Entry 9GUT (electron microscopy, 2.80 A resolution); this record covers chains A and O of the 24 polymer chains in the assembly.

== Chain A ==
Molecule: 16S ribosomal RNA
From: Escherichia coli K-12
Sequence (3082 nucleotides; each row starts with the number of its first residue):
     1 AAAUUGAAGAGUUUGAUCAUGGCUCAGAUUGAACGCUGGCGGCAGGCCUA
    51 ACACAUGCAAGUCGAACGGUAACAGGAAGAAGCUUGCUUCUUUGCUGACG
   101 AGUGGCGGACGGGUGAGUAAUGUCUGGGAAACUGCCUGAUGGAGGGGGAU
   151 AACUACUGGAAACGGUAGCUAAUACCGCAUAACGUCGCAAGACCAAAGAG
   201 GGGUACCUUCGGGCCUCUUGCCAUCGGAUGUGCCCAGAUGGGAUUAGCUA
   251 GUAGGUGGGGUAACGGCUCACCUAGGCGACGAUCCCUAGCUGGUCUGAGA
   301 GGAUGACCAGCCACACUGGAACUGAGACACGGUCCAGACUCCUACGGGAG
   351 GCAGCAGUGGGGAAUAUUGCACAAUGGGCGCAAGCCUGAUGCAGCCAUGC
   401 CGCGUGUAUGAAGAAGGCCUUCGGGUUGUAAAGUACUUUCAGCGGGGAGG
   451 AAGGGAGUAAAGUUAAUACCUUUGCUCAUUGACGUUACCCGCAGAAGAAG
   501 CACCGGCUAACUCCGUGCCAGCAGCCXCGGUAAUACGGAGGGUGCAAGCG
   551 UUAAUCGGAAUUACUGGGCGUAAAGCGCACGCAGGCGGUUUGUUAAGUCA
   601 GAUGUGAAAUCCCCGGGCUCAACCUGGGAACUGCAUCUGAUACUGGCAAG
   651 CUUGAGUCUCGUAGAGGGGGGUAGAAUUCCAGGUGUAGCGGUGAAAUGCG
   701 UAGAGAUCUGGAGGAAUACCGGUGGCGAAGGCGGCCCCCUGGACGAAGAC
   751 UGACGCUCAGGUGCGAAAGCGUGGGGAGCAAACAGGAUUAGAUACCCUGG
   801 UAGUCCACGCCGUAAACGAUGUCGACUUGGAGGUUGUGCCCUUGAGGCGU
   851 GGCUUCCGGAGCUAACGCGUUAAGUCGACCGCCUGGGGAGUACGGCCGCA
   901 AGGUUAAAACUCAAAUGAAUUGACGGGGGCCCGCACAAGCGGUGGAGCAU
   951 GUGGUUUAAUUCGAUGXAACGCGAAGAACCUUACCUGGUCUUGACAUCCA
  1001 CGGAAGUUUUCAGAGAUGAGAAUGUGCCUUCGGGAACCGUGAGACAGGUG
  1051 CUGCAUGGCUGUCGUCAGCUCGUGUUGUGAAAUGUUGGGUUAAGUCCCGC
  1101 AACGAGCGCAACCCUUAUCCUUUGUUGCCAGCGGUCCGGCCGGGAACUCA
  1151 AAGGAGACUGCCAGUGAUAAACUGGAGGAAGGUGGGGAUGACGUCAAGUC
  1201 AUCAUGGCCCUUACGACCAGGGCUACACACGUGCUACAAUGGCGCAUACA
  1251 AAGAGAAGCGACCUCGCGAGAGCAAGCGGACCUCAUAAAGUGCGUCGUAG
  1301 UCCGGAUUGGAGUCUGCAACUCGACUCCAUGAAGUCGGAAUCGCUAGUAA
  1351 UCGUGGAUCAGAAUGCCACGGUGAAUACGUUCCCGGGCCUUGUACACACC
  1401 GCCCGUXACACCAUGGGAGUGGGUUGCAAAAGAAGUAGGUAGCUUAACCU
  1451 UCGGGAGGGCGCUUACCACUUUGUGAUUCAUGACUGGGGUGAAGUCGUAA
  1501 CAAGGUAACCGUAGGGGAACCUGCGGUUGGAUCACCUCCUUAAAUUGAAG
  1551 AGUUUGAUCAUGGCUCAGAUUGAACGCUGGCGGCAGGCCUAACACAUGCA
  1601 AGUCGAACGGUAACAGGAAGAAGCUUGCUUCUUUGCUGACGAGUGGCGGA
  1651 CGGGUGAGUAAUGUCUGGGAAACUGCCUGAUGGAGGGGGAUAACUACUGG
  1701 AAACGGUAGCUAAUACCGCAUAACGUCGCAAGACCAAAGAGGGGUACCUU
  1751 CGGGCCUCUUGCCAUCGGAUGUGCCCAGAUGGGAUUAGCUAGUAGGUGGG
  1801 GUAACGGCUCACCUAGGCGACGAUCCCUAGCUGGUCUGAGAGGAUGACCA
  1851 GCCACACUGGAACUGAGACACGGUCCAGACUCCUACGGGAGGCAGCAGUG
  1901 GGGAAUAUUGCACAAUGGGCGCAAGCCUGAUGCAGCCAUGCCGCGUGUAU
  1951 GAAGAAGGCCUUCGGGUUGUAAAGUACUUUCAGCGGGGAGGAAGGGAGUA
  2001 AAGUUAAUACCUUUGCUCAUUGACGUUACCCGCAGAAGAAGCACCGGCUA
  2051 ACUCCGUGCCAGCAGCCXCGGUAAUACGGAGGGUGCAAGCGUUAAUCGGA
  2101 AUUACUGGGCGUAAAGCGCACGCAGGCGGUUUGUUAAGUCAGAUGUGAAA
  2151 UCCCCGGGCUCAACCUGGGAACUGCAUCUGAUACUGGCAAGCUUGAGUCU
  2201 CGUAGAGGGGGGUAGAAUUCCAGGUGUAGCGGUGAAAUGCGUAGAGAUCU
  2251 GGAGGAAUACCGGUGGCGAAGGCGGCCCCCUGGACGAAGACUGACGCUCA
  2301 GGUGCGAAAGCGUGGGGAGCAAACAGGAUUAGAUACCCUGGUAGUCCACG
  2351 CCGUAAACGAUGUCGACUUGGAGGUUGUGCCCUUGAGGCGUGGCUUCCGG
  2401 AGCUAACGCGUUAAGUCGACCGCCUGGGGAGUACGGCCGCAAGGUUAAAA
  2451 CUCAAAUGAAUUGACGGGGGCCCGCACAAGCGGUGGAGCAUGUGGUUUAA
  2501 UUCGAUGXAACGCGAAGAACCUUACCUGGUCUUGACAUCCACGGAAGUUU
  2551 UCAGAGAUGAGAAUGUGCCUUCGGGAACCGUGAGACAGGUGCUGCAUGGC
  2601 UGUCGUCAGCUCGUGUUGUGAAAUGUUGGGUUAAGUCCCGCAACGAGCGC
  2651 AACCCUUAUCCUUUGUUGCCAGCGGUCCGGCCGGGAACUCAAAGGAGACU
  2701 GCCAGUGAUAAACUGGAGGAAGGUGGGGAUGACGUCAAGUCAUCAUGGCC
  2751 CUUACGACCAGGGCUACACACGUGCUACAAUGGCGCAUACAAAGAGAAGC
  2801 GACCUCGCGAGAGCAAGCGGACCUCAUAAAGUGCGUCGUAGUCCGGAUUG
  2851 GAGUCUGCAACUCGACUCCAUGAAGUCGGAAUCGCUAGUAAUCGUGGAUC
  2901 AGAAUGCCACGGUGAAUACGUUCCCGGGCCUUGUACACACCGCCCGUXAC
  2951 ACCAUGGGAGUGGGUUGCAAAAGAAGUAGGUAGCUUAACCUUCGGGAGGG
  3001 CGCUUACCACUUUGUGAUUCAUGACUGGGGUGAAGUCGUAACAAGGUAAC
  3051 CGUAGGGGAACCUGCGGUUGGAUCACCUCCUU
Disordered / not traced: 1492-1493, 1542-3082
Modified positions: PSU (pseudouridine-5'-monophosphate) at position 516, G7M (N7-methyl-guanosine-5'-monophosphate) at position 527, 2MG (2N-methylguanosine-5'-monophosphate) at position 966, 5MC (5-methylcytidine-5'-monophosphate) at position 967, 2MG (2N-methylguanosine-5'-monophosphate) at position 1207, 4OC (4n,o2'-methylcytidine-5'-monophosphate) at position 1402, 5MC (5-methylcytidine-5'-monophosphate) at position 1407, UR3 (3-methyluridine-5'-monophoshate) at position 1498, 2MG (2N-methylguanosine-5'-monophosphate) at position 1516, MA6 (6N-dimethyladenosine-5'-monophoshate) at position 1518, MA6 (6N-dimethyladenosine-5'-monophoshate) at position 1519, PSU (pseudouridine-5'-monophosphate) at position 2057, G7M (N7-methyl-guanosine-5'-monophosphate) at position 2068, 2MG (2N-methylguanosine-5'-monophosphate) at position 2507, 5MC (5-methylcytidine-5'-monophosphate) at position 2508, 2MG (2N-methylguanosine-5'-monophosphate) at position 2748, 4OC (4n,o2'-methylcytidine-5'-monophosphate) at position 2943, 5MC (5-methylcytidine-5'-monophosphate) at position 2948, UR3 (3-methyluridine-5'-monophoshate) at position 3039, 2MG (2N-methylguanosine-5'-monophosphate) at position 3057, MA6 (6N-dimethyladenosine-5'-monophoshate) at position 3059, MA6 (6N-dimethyladenosine-5'-monophoshate) at position 3060
Covalently attached groups: covalent link 2MG_1516-MA6_1519
Bound ions: Mg2+ site 1 near G21 (its only coordinating residue here); Mg2+ site 2: C48, G115; Mg2+ site 3 near A53 (its only coordinating residue here); Mg2+ site 4: A59, U387; Mg2+ site 5 near G100 (its only coordinating residue here); Mg2+ site 6: A109, G331; Mg2+ site 7 near G111 (its only coordinating residue here); Mg2+ site 8: G115, G117, G289; Mg2+ site 9: A116, G117, G289; Mg2+ site 10 near G145 (its only coordinating residue here); Mg2+ site 11 near A171 (its only coordinating residue here); Mg2+ site 12: A174, C175; 73 more Mg2+ sites not listed

== Chain O ==
Molecule: 30S ribosomal protein S14
From: Escherichia coli K-12
Reference sequence: P0AG59 (RS14_ECOLI); residues 1-101 here = UniProt positions 1-101
Chain sequence (101 residues; row label = number of the first residue in the row):
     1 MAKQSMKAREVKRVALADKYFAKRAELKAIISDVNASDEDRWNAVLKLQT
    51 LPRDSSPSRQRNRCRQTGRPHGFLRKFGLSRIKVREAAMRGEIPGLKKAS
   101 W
Disordered / not traced: 1

== Chain A / chain O interface ==
Contacting residue pairs (75):
  G973(A) with Arg69(O), phosphate contact; Arg81(O), hydrogen bond to the phosphate
  A974(A) with Arg69(O), salt bridge to the phosphate; His71(O), hydrogen bond to the sugar; Arg81(O), salt bridge to the phosphate
  A975(A) with Gly72(O), sugar contact
  G976(A) with His71(O), salt bridge to the phosphate; Gly72(O), hydrogen bond to the phosphate
  A977(A) with Arg61(O), salt bridge to the phosphate; His71(O), phosphate contact
  C979(A) with Arg53(O), sugar contact; Arg59(O), hydrogen bond to the base
  C980(A) with Arg13(O), hydrogen bond to the phosphate; Arg59(O), hydrogen bond to the sugar
  U981(A) with Arg9(O), salt bridge to the phosphate; Arg13(O), salt bridge to the phosphate; Arg61(O), hydrogen bond to the sugar; Arg63(O), hydrogen bond to the phosphate
  U982(A) with Met6(O), sugar contact; Arg63(O), salt bridge to the phosphate; Pro70(O), phosphate contact
  A983(A) with Met6(O), phosphate contact; Arg9(O), salt bridge to the phosphate
  A994(A) with Gln4(O), base contact; Ser5(O), base contact; Ala8(O), sugar contact
  C995(A) with Gln4(O), hydrogen bond to the sugar; Ala8(O), sugar contact
  U1007(A) with Lys19(O), salt bridge to the phosphate
  U1008(A) with Lys23(O), salt bridge to the phosphate
  G1048(A) with Lys3(O), phosphate contact; Gln4(O), hydrogen bond to the phosphate
  U1049(A) with Ala2(O), base contact; Lys3(O), phosphate contact
  C1059(A) with Arg85(O), hydrogen bond to the phosphate
  U1060(A) with Arg85(O), salt bridge to the phosphate
  C1114(A) with Ser100(O), hydrogen bond to the sugar
  U1115(A) with Trp101(O), hydrogen bond to the sugar
  G1186(A) with Trp101(O), base contact
  G1187(A) with Ser100(O), hydrogen bond to the sugar
  A1188(A) with Lys98(O), hydrogen bond to the phosphate; Ser100(O), hydrogen bond to the sugar
  U1189(A) with Lys98(O), salt bridge to the phosphate
  U1202(A) with Thr67(O), hydrogen bond to the sugar; Arg69(O), hydrogen bond to the sugar; Ile82(O), base contact; Lys83(O), base contact
  C1203(A) with Ala2(O), hydrogen bond to the phosphate
  A1216(A) with Lys3(O), salt bridge to the phosphate; Ser5(O), hydrogen bond to the phosphate
  C1217(A) with Ser5(O), phosphate contact; Arg9(O), salt bridge to the phosphate
  A1219(A) with Arg53(O), phosphate contact; Arg59(O), salt bridge to the phosphate
  G1220(A) with Arg53(O), salt bridge to the phosphate
  A1257(A) with Phe21(O), base contact
  G1316(A) with Lys28(O), salt bridge to the phosphate; Ser56(O), phosphate contact; Ser58(O), sugar contact
  C1317(A) with Arg24(O), salt bridge to the phosphate; Lys28(O), salt bridge to the phosphate; Leu48(O), sugar contact; Gln49(O), sugar contact; Arg53(O), base contact; Ser56(O), hydrogen bond to the phosphate; Arg59(O), base contact
  U1358(A) with Phe73(O), sugar contact; Leu74(O), phosphate contact; Arg75(O), hydrogen bond to the phosphate
  C1359(A) with Asn62(O), hydrogen bond to the phosphate; Arg75(O), salt bridge to the phosphate
  A1360(A) with Ser58(O), base contact; Arg75(O), salt bridge to the phosphate
  A1368(A) with Trp101(O), phosphate contact
  C1369(A) with Trp101(O), hydrogen bond to the phosphate
Also at the interface, not in a pair above, chain A (42 interface residues in all): G1047, G1050, C1218, A1357
Also at the interface, not in a pair above, chain O (40 interface residues in all): Lys12, Asp18, Pro57

== Overview ==
Chain A and chain O form an interface of 42 and 40 residues respectively; the contacts include 24 hydrogen
bonds and 21 salt bridges. Among the polar pairs are C979(A)-Arg59(O), A974(A)-His71(O) and C980(A)-Arg59(O).
C48(A) and G115(A) coordinate Mg2+ site 2.
Chain A is 16S ribosomal RNA and chain O is 30S ribosomal protein S14, both from Escherichia coli K-12; the
structure, 30S mRNA delivery complex (bS1 resolved), was determined by electron microscopy, deposited together
with 9GUP, 9GUQ, 9GUR, 9GUS, 9GUU, 9GUV, 9GUW and 9GUX.
